PDB entry 4FZC | X-ray diffraction, 2.80 A resolution | chains S and T of the 32 polymer chains in the assembly

# Chain S
Molecule: Proteasome component PRE5
From: Saccharomyces cerevisiae
Notes: EC 3.4.25.1
Reference sequence: P40302 (PSA1_YEAST); residues 1-233 here correspond to UniProt positions 2-234 (UniProt number = residue number + 1)
Amino-acid sequence (233 residues; numbered 1 to 233; the number before each row is that of its first residue):
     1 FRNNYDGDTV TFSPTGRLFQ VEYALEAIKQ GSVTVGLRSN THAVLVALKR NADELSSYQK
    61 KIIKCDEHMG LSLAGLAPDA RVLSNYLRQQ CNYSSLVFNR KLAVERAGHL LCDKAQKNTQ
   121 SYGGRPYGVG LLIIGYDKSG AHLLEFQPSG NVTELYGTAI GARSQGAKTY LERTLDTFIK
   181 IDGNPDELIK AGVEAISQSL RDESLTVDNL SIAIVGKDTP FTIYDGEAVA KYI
Swiss-Prot annotation at these positions:
  - modified residue: Ser13 (Phosphoserine)
  - cross-link: Lys190 (Glycyl lysine isopeptide (Lys-Gly) (interchain with G-Cter in ubiquitin))

# Chain T
Molecule: Proteasome component C1
From: Saccharomyces cerevisiae
Notes: EC 3.4.25.1
Reference sequence: P21242 (PSA3_YEAST); residues 1-244 here correspond to UniProt positions 5-248 (UniProt number = residue number + 4)
Amino-acid sequence (244 residues; row label = number of the first residue in the row):
     1 GTGYDLSNSV FSPDGRNFQV EYAVKAVENG TTSIGIKCND GVVFAVEKLI TSKLLVPQKN
    61 VKIQVVDRHI GCVYSGLIPD GRHLVNRGRE EAASFKKLYK TPIPIPAFAD RLGQYVQAHT
   121 LYNSVRPFGV STIFGGVDKN GAHLYMLEPS GSYWGYKGAA TGKGRQSAKA ELEKLVDHHP
   181 EGLSAREAVK QAAKIIYLAH EDNKEKDFEL EISWCSLSET NGLHKFVKGD LLQEAIDFAQ
   241 KEIN

# Chain S / chain T interface
Residue-residue contacts (62):
  Asn4(S) - Leu6(T)
  Tyr5(S) - Asp5(T)  hydrogen bond
  Tyr5(S) - Leu6(T)  hydrophobic
  Thr9(S) - Arg126(T)
  Val10(S) - Ser124(T)
  Val10(S) - Val125(T)
  Val10(S) - Arg126(T)
  Thr11(S) - Leu6(T)
  Thr11(S) - Gln19(T)
  Phe12(S) - Gln19(T)  hydrogen bond (backbone-side chain)
  Phe12(S) - Tyr22(T)
  Phe12(S) - Ala23(T)  hydrophobic
  Phe12(S) - Leu77(T)  hydrophobic
  Phe12(S) - Arg126(T)
  Phe12(S) - Pro127(T)
  Ser13(S) - Tyr22(T)
  Pro14(S) - Tyr22(T)  hydrophobic
  Pro14(S) - Lys25(T)
  Thr15(S) - Lys25(T)
  Gly16(S) - Tyr22(T)
  Gly16(S) - Lys25(T)
  Gly16(S) - Ala26(T)
  Leu18(S) - Arg126(T)
  Arg38(S) - Val56(T)
  His109(S) - Arg82(T)
  Cys112(S) - Arg82(T)
  Asp113(S) - Arg82(T)  salt bridge
  Asp113(S) - Asn86(T)
  Gln116(S) - Pro79(T)
  Gln116(S) - Asp80(T)
  Gln116(S) - His83(T)  hydrogen bond
  Thr119(S) - Arg126(T)  hydrogen bond (backbone-side chain)
  Gln120(S) - His83(T)
  Gln120(S) - His119(T)
  Gln120(S) - Val125(T)
  Gln120(S) - Arg126(T)  hydrogen bond (backbone-backbone)
  Gln120(S) - Phe128(T)
  Ser121(S) - Ser124(T)
  Tyr122(S) - Ser124(T)  hydrogen bond (backbone-backbone)
  Ser149(S) - Pro79(T)
  Gly150(S) - Pro79(T)
  Asn151(S) - Ile78(T)
  Asn151(S) - Pro79(T)
  Thr153(S) - Asn60(T)
  Glu154(S) - Leu55(T)
  Glu154(S) - Val56(T)  hydrogen bond (backbone-backbone)
  Glu154(S) - Lys59(T)
  Glu154(S) - Asn60(T)  hydrogen bond (backbone-side chain)
  Leu155(S) - Leu54(T)
  Leu155(S) - Leu55(T)  hydrophobic
  Leu155(S) - Val56(T)
  Tyr156(S) - Lys53(T)
  Tyr156(S) - Leu54(T)  hydrogen bond (backbone-backbone)
  Tyr156(S) - Val56(T)
  Tyr156(S) - Pro57(T)
  Gly157(S) - Leu54(T)
  Lys168(S) - Leu54(T)
  Leu171(S) - Leu54(T)
  Glu172(S) - Ser52(T)
  Glu172(S) - Lys53(T)
  Glu172(S) - Leu54(T)
  Leu175(S) - Lys53(T)
Other interface residues (no listed pair), chain S (35 interface residues in all): Glu105, His142, Thr158
Other interface residues (no listed pair), chain T (30 interface residues in all): Asn123, Gly129

# Overview
Chain S and chain T form an interface of 35 and 30 residues respectively; the contacts include 9 hydrogen
bonds and 1 salt bridge. Polar contacts include Asp113(S)-Arg82(T), Tyr5(S)-Asp5(T) and Phe12(S)-Gln19(T).
Here chain S is Proteasome component PRE5 and chain T is Proteasome component C1, both from Saccharomyces
cerevisiae. Entry 4FZC (20S yeast proteasome in complex with cepafungin I) was determined by X-ray diffraction
together with 4FZG from the same study.
